5F5B - chains A and B; structure by X-ray diffraction, 2.30 A resolution.

Chain A:
Molecule: Rhomboid protease GlpG
Organism: Escherichia coli
Notes: EC 3.4.21.105
Reference sequence: A0A0J2E248 (A0A0J2E248_ECOLX); residues 87-276 here = UniProt positions 87-276
Amino-acid sequence (211 residues; row label = number of the first residue in the row):
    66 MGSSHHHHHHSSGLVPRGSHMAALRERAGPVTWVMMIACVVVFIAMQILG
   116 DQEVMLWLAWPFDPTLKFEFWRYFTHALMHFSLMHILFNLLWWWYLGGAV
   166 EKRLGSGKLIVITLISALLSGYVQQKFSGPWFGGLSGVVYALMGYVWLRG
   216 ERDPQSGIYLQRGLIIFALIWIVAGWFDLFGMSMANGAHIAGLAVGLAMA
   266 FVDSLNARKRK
Unresolved in the structure: 66-90, 273-276
Construct notes: initiating methionine (66); expression tag (67-86)

Chain B:
Molecule: peptidic derivative of Gurken: ACE-VAL-ARG-MET-ALA-aldehyde
Amino-acid sequence (5 residues; numbered 499 to 503; the number before each row is that of its first residue):
   499 XVRMX
Modified positions: ACE (acetyl group) at position 499; 5XU ((2S)-2-azanylpropanal) at position 503

Chain A / chain B interface:
Contacting residue pairs (26; chain A residue first):
  Met120(A) - Val500(B)  hydrophobic
  Phe146(A) - Val500(B)  hydrophobic
  Ser147(A) - Met502(B)
  His150(A) - Met502(B)
  His150(A) - 5XU_503(B)  hydrogen bond (side chain-backbone)
  Asn154(A) - 5XU_503(B)  hydrogen bond (side chain-backbone)
  Gln189(A) - Arg501(B)
  Ser193(A) - Arg501(B)
  Trp196(A) - Val500(B)
  Trp196(A) - Arg501(B)  hydrogen bond (backbone-backbone)
  Phe197(A) - Arg501(B)
  Gly198(A) - Arg501(B)  hydrogen bond (backbone-backbone)
  Gly198(A) - Met502(B)
  Gly198(A) - 5XU_503(B)  hydrogen bond (backbone-backbone)
  Gly199(A) - 5XU_503(B)
  Leu200(A) - 5XU_503(B)  hydrogen bond (backbone-backbone)
  Ser201(A) - 5XU_503(B)  hydrogen bond (side chain-backbone)
  Ser248(A) - Arg501(B)
  Ser248(A) - Met502(B)  hydrogen bond (backbone-backbone)
  Met249(A) - Arg501(B)  hydrogen bond (backbone-side chain)
  Met249(A) - Met502(B)
  Ala250(A) - Arg501(B)
  Ala250(A) - Met502(B)  hydrogen bond (backbone-backbone)
  Ala250(A) - 5XU_503(B)
  His254(A) - Met502(B)
  His254(A) - 5XU_503(B)
Also at the interface, not in a pair above, chain A (21 interface residues in all): Gly202, Met247, Asn251, Ala253
Also at the interface, not in a pair above, chain B (5 interface residues in all): ACE_499

Summary:
The interface between chain A and chain B involves 21 residues on one side and 5 on the other, with 10
hydrogen bonds. Polar contacts include His150(A)-5XU_503(B), Asn154(A)-5XU_503(B) and Ser201(A)-5XU_503(B).
Chain A is Rhomboid protease GlpG (Escherichia coli) and chain B is peptidic derivative of Gurken:
ACE-VAL-ARG-MET-ALA-aldehyde; the structure, Structure of E.Coli GlpG complexed with peptidic inhibitor
Ac-VRMA-CHO, was determined by X-ray diffraction, deposited together with 5F5G, 5F5D, 5F5J and 5F5K.
